5AT1 - chains A and B of the 4 polymer chains in the assembly; structure by X-ray diffraction, 2.60 A resolution.

[Chain A]
Protein: Aspartate carbamoyltransferase (T state), catalytic chain
From: Escherichia coli
Notes: EC 2.1.3.2
UniProt: P0A786 (PYRB_ECOLI); numbering as in UniProt (aligned over 1-310)
Sequence (310 residues; row label = number of the first residue in the row):
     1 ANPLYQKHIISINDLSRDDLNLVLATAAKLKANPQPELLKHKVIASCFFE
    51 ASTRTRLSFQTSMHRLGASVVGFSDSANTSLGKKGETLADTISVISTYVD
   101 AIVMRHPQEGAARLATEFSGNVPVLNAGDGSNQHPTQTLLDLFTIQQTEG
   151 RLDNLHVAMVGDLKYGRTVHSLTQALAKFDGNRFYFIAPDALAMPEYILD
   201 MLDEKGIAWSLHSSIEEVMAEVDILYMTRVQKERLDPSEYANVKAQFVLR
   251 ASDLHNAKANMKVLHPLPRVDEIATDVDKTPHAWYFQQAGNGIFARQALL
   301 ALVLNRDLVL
Construct notes: conflict Gln-60 (Glu in P0A786), Gln-147 (Glu in P0A786), Glu-149 (Gln in P0A786), Glu-196 (Gln in P0A786)

[Chain B]
Protein: Aspartate carbamoyltransferase regulatory chain
From: Escherichia coli
UniProt: P0A7F3 (PYRI_ECOLI); residues 2-153 here correspond to UniProt positions 1-152 (UniProt number = residue number - 1)
Sequence (153 residues; each row starts with the number of its first residue):
     1 MTHDNKLGVEAIKRGTVIDHIPAQIGFKLLSLFKLTETDQRITIGLNLPS
    51 GEMGRKDLIKIENTFLSEDQVDQLALYAPQATVNRIDNYEVVGKSRPSLP
   101 ERIDNVLVCPNSNCISHAEPVSSSFAVRKRANDIALKCKYCEKEFSHNVV
   151 LAN
Unresolved in the structure: 1-7
Construct notes: conflict Gly-8 (Gln7 in P0A7F3)
Metal / ion sites: Zn2+: Cys-109, Cys-114, Cys-138, Cys-141
Small-molecule neighbours: CTP (cytidine-5'-triphosphate): Glu-10, Ala-11, Ile-12, Val-17, Asp-19, Ser-50, Gly-51, Leu-58, Lys-60, Asn-84, Ile-86, Tyr-89, Val-91, Lys-94

[How chain A and chain B interact]
Pairs across the interface - 31 pairs, chain A then chain B:
  Ser-11(A) / Glu-142(B)  hydrogen bond
  Thr-87(A) / Glu-119(B)
  Leu-88(A) / Glu-119(B)  hydrogen bond (backbone-side chain)
  Ala-89(A) / Glu-119(B)  hydrogen bond (backbone-side chain)
  Ala-89(A) / Pro-120(B)  hydrophobic
  Pro-107(A) / Asn-113(B)  hydrogen bond (backbone-side chain)
  Gln-108(A) / Asn-113(B)
  Gln-108(A) / Ile-115(B)
  Glu-109(A) / Asn-111(B)  hydrogen bond
  Glu-109(A) / Asn-113(B)  hydrogen bond
  Glu-109(A) / Cys-114(B)
  Glu-109(A) / Ile-115(B)  hydrogen bond (backbone-backbone)
  Glu-109(A) / Cys-141(B)
  Glu-109(A) / Lys-143(B)  salt bridge
  Gly-110(A) / Ile-115(B)
  Gly-110(A) / Tyr-140(B)
  Gly-110(A) / Cys-141(B)
  Ala-111(A) / Ile-115(B)
  Arg-113(A) / Lys-139(B)
  Arg-113(A) / Tyr-140(B)
  Arg-113(A) / Glu-142(B)  salt bridge
  Leu-114(A) / Glu-119(B)
  Leu-114(A) / Val-121(B)  hydrophobic
  Leu-114(A) / Tyr-140(B)
  Glu-117(A) / Lys-139(B)  salt bridge
  Glu-117(A) / Tyr-140(B)  hydrogen bond
  Ser-131(A) / Lys-143(B)  hydrogen bond
  Asn-132(A) / Tyr-140(B)
  Asn-132(A) / Cys-141(B)
  Asn-132(A) / Glu-142(B)  hydrogen bond
  Gln-133(A) / Glu-142(B)  hydrogen bond
Other interface residues (no listed pair), chain A (19 interface residues in all): Ile-10, His-106, Phe-118, Asp-129

[Overview]
Chain A and chain B form an interface of 19 and 12 residues respectively, with 11 hydrogen bonds and 3 salt
bridges. Polar contacts include Glu-109(A)/Lys-143(B), Arg-113(A)/Glu-142(B) and Glu-117(A)/Lys-139(B). Bound
to chain B: CTP. Cys-109(B), Cys-114(B), Cys-138(B) and Cys-141(B) form the Zn2+ site.
Chain A is Aspartate carbamoyltransferase (T state), catalytic chain and chain B is Aspartate
carbamoyltransferase regulatory chain, both from Escherichia coli; the structure, Structural consequences of
effector binding to the T state of aspartate carbamoyltransferase. crystal structures of the ..., was
determined by X-ray diffraction, deposited together with 4AT1 and 6AT1.
